Entry 7VD6 (electron microscopy, 2.80 A resolution); this record covers chains 17 and 18 of the 11 polymer chains in the assembly.

# Chain 17
Name: Fcpb4, Fucoxanthin chlorophyll a/c-binding protein
Source organism: Chaetoceros gracilis
Amino-acid sequence (207 residues; row label = number of the first residue in the row):
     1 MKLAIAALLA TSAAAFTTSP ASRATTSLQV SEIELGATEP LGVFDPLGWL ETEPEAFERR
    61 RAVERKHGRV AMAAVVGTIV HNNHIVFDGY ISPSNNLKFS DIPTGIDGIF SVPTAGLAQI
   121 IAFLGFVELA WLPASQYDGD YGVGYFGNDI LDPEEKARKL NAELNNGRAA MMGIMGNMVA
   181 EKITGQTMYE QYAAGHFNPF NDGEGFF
Not modelled in the structure: 1-30, 207
Metal / ion sites: chlorophyll a Mg site 1 near E64 (its only coordinating residue here); Chlorophyll c1 Mg site 1 near Q119 (its only coordinating residue here); Chlorophyll c1 Mg site 2 near E128 (its only coordinating residue here); chlorophyll a Mg site 2 near E163 (its only coordinating residue here); Chlorophyll c1 Mg site 3 near N166 (its only coordinating residue here)
Small-molecule neighbours:
  - Fucoxanthin (A86; (3S,3'S,5R,5'R,6S,6'R,8'R)-3,5'-dihydroxy-8-oxo-6',7'-didehydro-5,5',6,6',7,8-hexahydro-5,6-epoxy-beta,beta-caroten-3'- yl acetate), molecule 1: T38, P40, L41, N165, R168, A169, M172, I183, G205, F206
  - Fucoxanthin (A86), molecule 2: F44, P46, L47, H67, V70, A71, A74, T78, H81, G105, I106, G108, I109, M171, M172, I174, M175, M178
  - Fucoxanthin (A86), molecule 3: W49, E53, R60, M175, M178, V179, K182, I183
  - Fucoxanthin (A86), molecule 4: K66, R69, V70, A73, Y90, I91, P93, F99, I120, L124, V127, E128, L132
  - Fucoxanthin (A86), molecule 5: M72, V75, V76, L132, V143, G144, Y145, F146, N166, A169, A170, G173, G176, N177, M188, Y192
  - Fucoxanthin (A86), molecule 6: I79, N82, N83, Y145, F146, K159, M188, Y189, Y192
  - Fucoxanthin (A86), molecule 7: Y189, Y192, A193, A194, F197
  - chlorophyll a (CLA), molecule 1: I33, L35, G36, A37, L41, G42, V43, F44, D45, L47, W49, L50, F57, R60, R61, V63, E64, H67, R168, A169, M171, M172, M175
  - chlorophyll a (CLA), molecule 2: T38, E39, P40, R158, N161, A162, N165, N166, A169
  - chlorophyll a (CLA), molecule 3: R65, R69, M72, L132, D138, G139, D140, Y141, G142, V143, G144, Y145, G147, N148, D149, I150, K156, K159, L160, A162, E163, N166
  - chlorophyll a (CLA), molecule 4: V70, A73, A74, V76, G77, V80, H81, I85, V86, F87, I91, F99, I102, P103, T104, G108, I109, V112, I120
  - chlorophyll a (CLA), molecule 5: A122, G125, F126, L129, A130
  - chlorophyll a (CLA), molecule 6: F123, F126, A130, W131, L132, Y141
  - chlorophyll a (CLA), molecule 7: A169, M172, G173, M175, G176, V179, A180, I183, T184, Q191, Y192, H196, F197, P199, F200, E204
  - Chlorophyll c1 (KC1), molecule 1: R59, R60, V63, H67, M175
  - Chlorophyll c1 (KC1), molecule 2: R59, A62, V63, K66, H67, V70, I121, L124, G125, E128, L129, A134, S135, Y137
  - Chlorophyll c1 (KC1), molecule 3: V75, V76, I79, Y145, R158, K159, A162, N166
  - Chlorophyll c1 (KC1), molecule 4: I91, S92, P93, S94, N95, V112, P113, A115, G116, Q119, I120, F123
From the paper describing this entry:
  - binding site for chlorophyll a: F126, W131
  - binding site for 1,2-dipalmitoyl-phosphatidyl-glycerole: F44, F197
  - binding site for 1,2-distearoyl-monogalactosyl-diglyceride: S94

# Chain 18
Name: Chlorophyll a/b-binding protein
Source organism: Chaetoceros gracilis
UniProtKB: A0A679BXP6 (A0A679BXP6_9STRA); residue numbers follow UniProt; this construct covers 1-207
Amino-acid sequence (207 residues; row label = number of the first residue in the row):
     1 MKLAVAALLV ASAAAFAPAP ASKASTSLKV SEIELGVTEP LGVYDPLGWL ESEPEAFERR
    61 RAVERKHGRV AMAAVVGTIV HNNHIVFDGY LSPSNNLKFS DIPTGVDGIR AIPTAGLAQI
   121 LAFFALVELA WMPASKYDGD YGVGYFGTDI KDPEEKARKL NVELNNGRAA MMGIMGNMVA
   181 EVLTGQTMYE QYASGHISPF GDGQGVF
Not modelled in the structure: 1-30, 199-207
Metal / ion sites: chlorophyll a Mg near E64 (its only coordinating residue here); Chlorophyll c1 Mg site 1 near Q119 (its only coordinating residue here); Chlorophyll c1 Mg site 2 near E128 (its only coordinating residue here); Chlorophyll c1 Mg site 3 near N166 (its only coordinating residue here)
Small-molecule neighbours:
  - Fucoxanthin (A86; (3S,3'S,5R,5'R,6S,6'R,8'R)-3,5'-dihydroxy-8-oxo-6',7'-didehydro-5,5',6,6',7,8-hexahydro-5,6-epoxy-beta,beta-caroten-3'- yl acetate), molecule 1: Y44, P46, L47, H67, V70, A71, A74, T78, H81, G105, V106, G108, I109, M171, M172, I174, M175, M178
  - Fucoxanthin (A86), molecule 2: W49, E53, R60, M175, M178, V179, V182, L183
  - Fucoxanthin (A86), molecule 3: K66, R69, V70, A73, Y90, L91, P93, F99, I120, F124, V127, E128, M132
  - Fucoxanthin (A86), molecule 4: M72, A73, V75, V76, M132, V143, G144, Y145, F146, N166, A169, A170, G173, G176, N177, M188, Y192
  - Fucoxanthin (A86), molecule 5: I79, N82, N83, Y145, F146, M188, Y189, Y192
  - Fucoxanthin (A86), molecule 6: V143, F146, G147
  - Fucoxanthin (A86), molecule 7: Y189, Y192, A193
  - chlorophyll a (CLA), molecule 1: I33, G36, V37, L41, G42, V43, D45, L47, W49, L50, F57, R60, R61, V63, E64, H67, R168, M171, M172, M175
  - chlorophyll a (CLA), molecule 2: T38, E39, P40, R158, N161, V162, N165, N166, A169
  - chlorophyll a (CLA), molecule 3: R59, R60, V63, H67, M175
  - chlorophyll a (CLA), molecule 4: R65, R69, M72, M132, D138, G139, D140, Y141, G142, V143, G144, Y145, G147, T148, D149, I150, K156, K159, L160, V162, E163, N166
  - chlorophyll a (CLA), molecule 5: A73, A74, V76, G77, V80, H81, I85, V86, F87, L91, F99, I102, T104, G108, I109, I112, F124
  - chlorophyll a (CLA), molecule 6: V106, D107, I109, R110, L117, M178
  - chlorophyll a (CLA), molecule 7: L126, A130, W131, M132, Y141
  - chlorophyll a (CLA), molecule 8: A169, M172, G173, M175, G176, V179, A180, L183, T184, Q191, H196, I197, S198
  - Chlorophyll c1 (KC1), molecule 1: R59, A62, V63, K66, H67, V70, L121, F124, A125, E128, L129, A134, S135, Y137
  - Chlorophyll c1 (KC1), molecule 2: V76, I79, Y145, R158, K159, V162, N166, A169
  - Chlorophyll c1 (KC1), molecule 3: L91, S92, P93, S94, N95, I112, P113, A115, G116, Q119, I120, F123, F124
From the paper describing this entry:
  - binding site for chlorophyll a: E64, H81, W131, E163
  - binding site for 1,2-dipalmitoyl-phosphatidyl-glycerole: S94
  - binding site for Chlorophyll c1: H67, Q119, E128, N166

# Chain 17 / chain 18 interface
Residue-residue contacts (6; chain 17 residue first):
  E155(17) - G147(18)
  E155(17) - D149(18)
  R158(17) - Y141(18)
  R158(17) - G142(18)  hydrogen bond (side chain-backbone)
  R158(17) - V143(18)
  K159(17) - G147(18)  hydrogen bond (side chain-backbone)
Interface residues without a listed pair, chain 17 (4 interface residues in all): D152

# Overview
Chain 17 and chain 18 form an interface of 4 and 5 residues respectively, with 2 hydrogen bonds. Polar pairs
include R158(17)-G142(18) and K159(17)-G147(18). The paper reports a binding site for chlorophyll a at
F126(17), W131(17) and E64(18) among others; a binding site for Chlorophyll c1 at H67(18), Q119(18) and
E128(18) among others.
Here chain 17 is Fcpb4, Fucoxanthin chlorophyll a/c-binding protein and chain 18 is Chlorophyll a/b-binding
protein, both from Chaetoceros gracilis. Entry 7VD6 (Structure of S1M1-type FCPII complex from diatom) was
determined by electron microscopy.
